5FH1 - chain A; structure by X-ray diffraction, 1.55 A resolution.

== Chain A ==
Protein: Phosphoenolpyruvate carboxykinase, cytosolic [GTP]
From: Rattus norvegicus
Notes: EC 4.1.1.32
UniProt: P07379 (PCKGC_RAT); residues 1-622 here = UniProt positions 1-622
Chain sequence (622 residues; each row starts with the number of its first residue):
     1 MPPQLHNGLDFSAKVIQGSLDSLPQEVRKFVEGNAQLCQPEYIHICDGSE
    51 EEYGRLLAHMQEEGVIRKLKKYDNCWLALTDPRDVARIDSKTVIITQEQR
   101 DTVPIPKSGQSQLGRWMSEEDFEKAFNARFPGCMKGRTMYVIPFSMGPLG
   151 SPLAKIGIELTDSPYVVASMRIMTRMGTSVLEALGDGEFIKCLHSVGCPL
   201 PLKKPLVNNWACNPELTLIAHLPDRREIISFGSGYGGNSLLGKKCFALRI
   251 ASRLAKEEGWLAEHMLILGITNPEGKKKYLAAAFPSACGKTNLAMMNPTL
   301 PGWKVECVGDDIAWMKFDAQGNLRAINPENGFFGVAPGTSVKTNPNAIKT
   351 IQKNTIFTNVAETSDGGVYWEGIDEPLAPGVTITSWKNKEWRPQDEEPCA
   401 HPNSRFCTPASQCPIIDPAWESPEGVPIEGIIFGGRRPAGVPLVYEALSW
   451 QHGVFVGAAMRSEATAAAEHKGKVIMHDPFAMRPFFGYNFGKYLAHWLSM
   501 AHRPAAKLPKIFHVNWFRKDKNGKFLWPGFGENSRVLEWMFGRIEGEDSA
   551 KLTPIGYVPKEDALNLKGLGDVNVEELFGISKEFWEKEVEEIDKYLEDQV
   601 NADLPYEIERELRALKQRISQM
Disordered / not traced: 1-4, 466-471
Sequence notes: engineered mutation Asp-89 (Glu in P07379)
Ion coordination: Na+: Leu-79, Asn-208; Mn2+ site 1: Lys-244, His-264, Asp-311 (together with GTP); Mn2+ site 2: Thr-291 (together with GTP)
Residues lining bound ligands: GTP (guanosine-5'-triphosphate): His-264, Phe-284, Pro-285, Ser-286, Ala-287, Cys-288, Gly-289, Lys-290, Thr-291, Asn-292, Asp-311, Phe-333, Val-335, Arg-405, Arg-436, Trp-516, Phe-517, Phe-525, Gly-529, Phe-530, Asn-533
Swiss-Prot annotation at these positions:
  - region: Gly-457 to Gly-487 (Omega-loop)
  - active site: Cys-288
  - binding site (substrate): Arg-87, Tyr-235 to Gly-237, Ser-286, Asn-403 to Arg-405
  - binding site (Mn(2+)): Lys-244, His-264, Asp-311
  - binding site (GTP): Ala-287 to Asn-292, Arg-405, Arg-436, Phe-530 to Asn-533
  - modified residue: Ser-19 (Phosphoserine), Lys-70 (N6-acetyllysine), Lys-71 (N6-acetyllysine), Ser-90 (Phosphoserine), Lys-91 (N6-acetyllysine), Ser-118 (Phosphoserine), Thr-178 (Phosphothreonine), Ser-286 (Phosphoserine), Lys-473 (N6-acetyllysine), Lys-521 (N6-acetyllysine), Lys-524 (N6-acetyllysine), Lys-594 (N6-acetyllysine)
  - mutagenesis: Ser-90 (S90A: Decreased phosphorylation and increased acetylation levels), Lys-91 (K91Q: 3-fold decrease of affinity for phosphoenolpyruvate), His-477 (H477R: Destabilization of the closed state of the omega-loop, resulting in decreased capture rates for the weaker binding substrates associated with catalysis in the phosphoenolpyruvate to ...)

== In short ==
Ligands of chain A: GTP. Leu-79 and Asn-208 coordinate Na+. The Mn2+ site 1 is built by Lys-244, His-264 and
Asp-311. UniProt lists active-site residue Cys-288, 8 substrate-binding residues, 3 Mn2+-binding residues and
12 GTP-binding residues.
Chain A is Phosphoenolpyruvate carboxykinase, cytosolic [GTP] (Rattus norvegicus); the structure, The
structure of rat cytosolic PEPCK variant E89D in complex with GTP, was determined by X-ray diffraction (same
publication as 5FH0, 5FH2, 5FH3, 5FH4 and 5FH5).
